Entry 3BHB (X-ray diffraction, 2.20 A resolution); this record covers chains A and C of the 3 polymer chains in the assembly.

== Chain A ==
Name: HLA class I histocompatibility antigen, A-2 alpha chain
From: Homo sapiens
Notes: fragment: Alpha-1, Alpha-2, Alpha-3
Reference sequence: P01892 (1A02_HUMAN); residues 1-274 here correspond to UniProt positions 25-298 (UniProt number = residue number + 24)
Chain sequence (274 residues; row label = number of the first residue in the row):
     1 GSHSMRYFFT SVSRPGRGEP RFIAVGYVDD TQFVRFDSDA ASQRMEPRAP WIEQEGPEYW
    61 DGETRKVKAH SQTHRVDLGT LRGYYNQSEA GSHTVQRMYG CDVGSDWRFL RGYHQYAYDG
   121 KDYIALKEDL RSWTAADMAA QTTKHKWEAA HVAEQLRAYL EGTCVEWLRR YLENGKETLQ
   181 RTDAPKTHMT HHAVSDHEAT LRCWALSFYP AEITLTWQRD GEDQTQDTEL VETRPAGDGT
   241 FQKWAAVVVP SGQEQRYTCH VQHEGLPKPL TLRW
Disulfides: C101-C164, C203-C259

== Chain C ==
Name: decameric peptide from NEDD4-binding protein 2
Reference sequence: Q86UW6 (N4BP2_HUMAN); residues 1-10 here correspond to UniProt positions 129-138 (UniProt number = residue number + 128)
Chain sequence (10 residues; row label = number of the first residue in the row):
     1 KMDSFLDMQL
Modified residues: S4 (phosphoserine; SEP)

== How chain A and chain C interact ==
Residue-residue contacts (42; chain A residue first):
  M5(A) with K1(C)
  Y7(A) with K1(C), hydrogen bond (side chain-backbone); M2(C)
  M45(A) with M2(C), hydrophobic
  E63(A) with K1(C); M2(C), hydrogen bond (side chain-backbone)
  K66(A) with K1(C); M2(C), hydrogen bond (side chain-backbone); D3(C); S4(C); L6(C)
  V67(A) with M2(C)
  A69(A) with L6(C), hydrophobic
  H70(A) with L6(C)
  T73(A) with M8(C)
  V76(A) with Q9(C)
  D77(A) with Q9(C); L10(C), hydrogen bond (side chain-backbone)
  T80(A) with L10(C)
  L81(A) with L10(C), hydrophobic
  Y84(A) with L10(C), hydrogen bond (side chain-backbone)
  R97(A) with M8(C), hydrogen bond
  Y99(A) with M2(C); D3(C), hydrogen bond (side chain-backbone)
  H114(A) with M8(C)
  Y116(A) with L10(C), hydrophobic
  Y123(A) with L10(C), hydrophobic
  T143(A) with L10(C), hydrogen bond (side chain-backbone)
  K146(A) with Q9(C), hydrogen bond (side chain-backbone); L10(C), hydrogen bond (side chain-backbone)
  W147(A) with Q9(C), hydrogen bond (side chain-backbone); L10(C), hydrophobic
  V152(A) with M8(C), hydrophobic
  Q155(A) with F5(C)
  L156(A) with D3(C); M8(C), hydrophobic
  Y159(A) with K1(C), hydrogen bond (side chain-backbone); M2(C); D3(C)
  T163(A) with K1(C)
  W167(A) with K1(C)
  Y171(A) with K1(C), hydrogen bond (side chain-backbone)
Interface residues without a listed pair, chain A (33 interface residues in all): F9, Y59, R65, I124
The authors on this interface:
  - specific contacts: F9(A)-M2(C) (hydrophobic contact), M45(A)-M2(C) (hydrophobic contact), K66(A)-S4(C), V67(A)-M2(C) (hydrophobic contact), W167(A)-K1(C) (hydrophobic contact)

== In short ==
33 residues of chain A face 9 of chain C across their interface; the contacts include 13 hydrogen bonds. Polar
pairs include Y7(A)-K1(C), E63(A)-M2(C) and K66(A)-M2(C). The authors report hydrophobic contacts between
F9(A) and M2(C), M45(A) and M2(C) and V67(A) and M2(C) among others; a contact between K66(A) and S4(C).
Here chain A is HLA class I histocompatibility antigen, A-2 alpha chain (Homo sapiens) and chain C is
decameric peptide from NEDD4-binding protein 2. Entry 3BHB (Crystal Structure of KMD Phosphopeptide Bound to
Human Class I MHC HLA-A2) was determined by X-ray diffraction together with 3BGM, 3BH8 and 3BH9 from the same
study.
